Entry 6W1X (electron microscopy, 3.90 A resolution); this record covers chains G and M of the 12 polymer chains in the assembly.

== Chain G ==
Molecule: CRISPR-associated protein Csy3
Source organism: Pseudomonas aeruginosa
UniProt: A0A444M080 (A0A444M080_PSEAI); residues 21-361 here correspond to UniProt positions 2-342 (UniProt number = residue number - 19)
Sequence (360 residues; row label = number of the first residue in the row):
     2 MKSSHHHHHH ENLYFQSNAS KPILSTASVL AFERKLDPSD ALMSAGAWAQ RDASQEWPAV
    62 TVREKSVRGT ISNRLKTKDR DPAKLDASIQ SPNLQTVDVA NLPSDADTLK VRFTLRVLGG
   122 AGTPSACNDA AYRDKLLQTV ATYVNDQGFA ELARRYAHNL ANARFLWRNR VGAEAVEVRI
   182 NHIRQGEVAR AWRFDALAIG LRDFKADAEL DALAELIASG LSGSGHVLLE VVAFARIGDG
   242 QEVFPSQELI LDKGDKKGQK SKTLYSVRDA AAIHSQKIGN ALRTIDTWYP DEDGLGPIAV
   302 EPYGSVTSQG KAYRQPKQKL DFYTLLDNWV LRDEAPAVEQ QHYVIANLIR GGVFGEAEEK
Not modelled in the structure: 2-24, 253-259, 358-361
Construct notes: expression tag (2-20)

== Chain M ==
Molecule: 60-nt RNA strand
Source organism: Pseudomonas aeruginosa
Sequence (60 nucleotides; each row starts with the number of its first residue):
     1 CUAAGAAAUU CACGGCGGGC UUGAUGUCCG CGUCUACCUG GUUCACUGCC GUGUAGGCAG

== Interface between chain G and chain M ==
Residue-residue contacts (39):
  Ala32(G) - C11(M)  base contact
  Phe33(G) - C11(M)  phosphate contact
  Phe33(G) - A12(M)  sugar contact
  Glu34(G) - A12(M)  phosphate contact
  Arg35(G) - A12(M)  salt bridge to the phosphate
  Arg35(G) - C13(M)  salt bridge to the phosphate
  Val68(G) - G19(M)  sugar contact
  Val68(G) - U21(M)  phosphate contact
  Arg69(G) - G19(M)  hydrogen bond to the sugar
  Arg69(G) - C20(M)  hydrogen bond to the sugar
  Arg69(G) - U21(M)  hydrogen bond to the phosphate
  Thr71(G) - G19(M)  hydrogen bond to the base
  Thr71(G) - C20(M)  phosphate contact
  Ser73(G) - G19(M)  base contact
  Leu95(G) - U21(M)  base contact
  Gln96(G) - G19(M)  hydrogen bond to the base
  Trp168(G) - G14(M)  base contact
  Arg169(G) - G17(M)  salt bridge to the phosphate
  Phe245(G) - C16(M)  phosphate contact
  Pro246(G) - C16(M)  phosphate contact
  Ser247(G) - C16(M)  phosphate contact
  Gln248(G) - G15(M)  base contact
  Gln248(G) - C16(M)  hydrogen bond to the phosphate
  His275(G) - G15(M)  salt bridge to the phosphate
  Gln277(G) - C13(M)  phosphate contact
  Gln277(G) - G14(M)  sugar contact
  Gln277(G) - G15(M)  hydrogen bond to the phosphate
  Lys278(G) - G14(M)  phosphate contact
  Lys278(G) - G15(M)  sugar contact
  Lys278(G) - C16(M)  salt bridge to the phosphate
  Asn281(G) - G14(M)  hydrogen bond to the sugar
  Arg284(G) - G14(M)  salt bridge to the phosphate
  Thr308(G) - G14(M)  hydrogen bond to the base
  Ser309(G) - G14(M)  base contact
  Arg351(G) - C13(M)  sugar contact
  Gly352(G) - A12(M)  sugar contact
  Gly353(G) - C11(M)  hydrogen bond to the sugar
  Gly353(G) - A12(M)  sugar contact
  Val354(G) - C11(M)  sugar contact
Also at the interface, not in a pair above, chain G (30 interface residues in all): Gly70, Glu249, Leu250
Also at the interface, not in a pair above, chain M (12 interface residues in all): G18, U22

== Overview ==
The interface between chain G and chain M involves 30 residues on one side and 12 on the other, with 10
hydrogen bonds and 6 salt bridges. Polar pairs include Thr71(G)-G19(M), Gln96(G)-G19(M) and Thr308(G)-G14(M).
Here chain G is CRISPR-associated protein Csy3 and chain M is a 60-nt RNA strand, both from Pseudomonas
aeruginosa. Entry 6W1X (Cryo-EM structure of anti-CRISPR AcrIF9, bound to the type I-F crRNA-guided CRISPR
surveillance complex) was determined by electron microscopy together with 6WHI from the same study.
